9CUY - chains A and B of the 37 polymer chains in the assembly; structure by electron microscopy, 3.24 A resolution.

Chain A (and B):
Name: Tail sheath protein
From: Pectobacterium phage phiTE
Notes: chain B of this document is another copy of the same molecule, construct and numbering; everything in this record applies to it too
UniProt: K9L4E9 (K9L4E9_9CAUD); residue numbers follow UniProt; this construct covers 1-473
Amino-acid sequence (473 residues; each row starts with the number of its first residue):
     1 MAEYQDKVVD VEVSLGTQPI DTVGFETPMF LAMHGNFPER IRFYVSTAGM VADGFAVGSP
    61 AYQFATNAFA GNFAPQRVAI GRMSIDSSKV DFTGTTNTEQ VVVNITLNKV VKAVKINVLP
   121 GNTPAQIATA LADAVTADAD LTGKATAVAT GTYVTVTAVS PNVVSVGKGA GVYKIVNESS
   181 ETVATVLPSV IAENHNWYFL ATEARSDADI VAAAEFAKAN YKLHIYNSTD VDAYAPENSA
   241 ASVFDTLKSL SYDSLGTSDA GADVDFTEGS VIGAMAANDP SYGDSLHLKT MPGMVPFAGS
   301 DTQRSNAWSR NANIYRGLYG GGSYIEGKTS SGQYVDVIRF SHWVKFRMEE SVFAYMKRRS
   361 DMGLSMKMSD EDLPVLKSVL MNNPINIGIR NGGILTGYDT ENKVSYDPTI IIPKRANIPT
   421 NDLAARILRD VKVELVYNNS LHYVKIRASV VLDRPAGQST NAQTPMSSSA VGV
Unresolved in the structure: 1-2, 21, 108-110, 119-121, 139-141

Chain A / chain B interface:
Contacting residue pairs (50):
  Glu-3(A) / Trp-308(B)
  Tyr-4(A) / Asp-301(B)
  Tyr-4(A) / Arg-304(B)
  Tyr-4(A) / Ser-305(B)
  Tyr-4(A) / Trp-308(B)  hydrophobic
  Gln-5(A) / Lys-445(B)  hydrogen bond
  Asp-6(A) / Arg-304(B)  salt bridge
  Asp-6(A) / Arg-316(B)  hydrogen bond (backbone-side chain)
  Val-8(A) / His-442(B)
  Val-8(A) / Tyr-443(B)
  Val-8(A) / Val-444(B)  hydrogen bond (backbone-backbone)
  Val-9(A) / Val-444(B)  hydrophobic
  Asp-10(A) / Val-444(B)  hydrogen bond (backbone-backbone)
  Asp-10(A) / Lys-445(B)
  Asp-10(A) / Ile-446(B)  hydrogen bond (backbone-backbone)
  Val-11(A) / Ile-446(B)
  Glu-12(A) / Ile-446(B)  hydrogen bond (backbone-backbone)
  Glu-12(A) / Arg-447(B)  salt bridge
  Glu-12(A) / Ala-448(B)  hydrogen bond (backbone-backbone)
  Val-13(A) / Ala-448(B)
  Ser-14(A) / Ala-448(B)
  Ser-14(A) / Ser-449(B)
  Ser-14(A) / Val-450(B)  hydrogen bond (backbone-backbone)
  Leu-15(A) / Val-450(B)
  Gly-16(A) / Val-450(B)  hydrogen bond (backbone-backbone)
  Thr-17(A) / Ser-449(B)
  Thr-17(A) / Val-450(B)
  Gln-18(A) / Ser-449(B)  hydrogen bond
  Gln-18(A) / Val-450(B)
  Val-23(A) / Met-466(B)
  Gly-24(A) / Met-466(B)  hydrogen bond (backbone-backbone)
  Phe-25(A) / Ser-469(B)
  Glu-26(A) / Ser-469(B)
  Glu-26(A) / Ala-470(B)  hydrogen bond (side chain-backbone)
  Glu-26(A) / Val-471(B)
  Asn-72(A) / Ser-459(B)
  Phe-73(A) / Asn-461(B)
  His-195(A) / Val-471(B)
  His-195(A) / Val-473(B)
  Asn-278(A) / Gln-463(B)
  Asp-279(A) / Gln-463(B)
  Asp-279(A) / Met-466(B)
  Tyr-282(A) / Gln-463(B)
  Tyr-282(A) / Thr-464(B)  hydrogen bond (side chain-backbone)
  Arg-347(A) / Met-466(B)
  Arg-347(A) / Ser-468(B)  hydrogen bond (side chain-backbone)
  Arg-347(A) / Ser-469(B)
  Arg-347(A) / Ala-470(B)
  Glu-350(A) / Gly-472(B)
  Glu-350(A) / Val-473(B)
Also at the interface, not in a pair above, chain A (34 interface residues in all): Lys-7, Asn-196, Tyr-198, Lys-222, Ala-277, Asp-284, Phe-346
Also at the interface, not in a pair above, chain B (28 interface residues in all): Val-451, Thr-460, Pro-465

Overview:
Chain A and chain B form an interface of 34 and 28 residues respectively, with 14 hydrogen bonds and 2 salt
bridges. Polar contacts include Asp-6(A)/Arg-304(B), Glu-12(A)/Arg-447(B) and Gln-5(A)/Lys-445(B).
Chain A and chain B are both Tail sheath protein (Pectobacterium phage phiTE); the structure, Bacteriophage
PhiTE extended baseplate, was determined by electron microscopy together with 9CB9, 9CBA, 9CC7, 9CUL and 9MJN
from the same study.
